PDB entry 7BUD | electron microscopy, 4.50 A resolution (low resolution: residue-level contacts below are approximate; hydrogen-bond / salt-bridge calls are withheld) | chains A and H of the 10 polymer chains in the assembly

# Chain A
Molecule: Dengue virus serotype 2 E protein
From: Dengue virus 2
Amino-acid sequence (495 residues; row label = number of the first residue in the row):
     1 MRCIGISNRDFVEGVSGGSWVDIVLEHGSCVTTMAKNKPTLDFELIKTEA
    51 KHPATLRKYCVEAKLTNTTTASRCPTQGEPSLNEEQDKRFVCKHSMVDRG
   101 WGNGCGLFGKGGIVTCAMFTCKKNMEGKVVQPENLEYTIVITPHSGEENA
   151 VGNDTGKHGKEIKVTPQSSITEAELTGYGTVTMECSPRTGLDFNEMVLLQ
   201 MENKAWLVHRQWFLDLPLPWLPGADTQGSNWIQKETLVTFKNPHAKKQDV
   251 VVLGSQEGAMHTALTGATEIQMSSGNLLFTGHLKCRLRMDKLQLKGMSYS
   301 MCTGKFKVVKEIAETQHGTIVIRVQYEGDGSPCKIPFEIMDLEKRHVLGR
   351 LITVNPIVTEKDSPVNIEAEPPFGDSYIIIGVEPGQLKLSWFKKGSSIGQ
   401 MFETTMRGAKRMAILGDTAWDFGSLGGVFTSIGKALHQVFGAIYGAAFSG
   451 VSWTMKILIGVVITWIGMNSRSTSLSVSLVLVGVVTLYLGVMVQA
Covalent attachments: N-acetylglucosamine (NAG) linked to Asn-67, Asn-153

# Chain H
Molecule: SIgN-3C Fab heavy chain
From: Homo sapiens
Notes: antibody fragment or engineered binder
Amino-acid sequence (132 residues; numbered 1 to 132; the number before each row is that of its first residue):
     1 EVQLVQSGPDVEKPGASVKVSCKASGYTFTSNYIHWVRQAPGQGLEWMGV
    51 INPRGGSTASAQKFQGRITMTRDTSTSTVYMELSSLRSDDTAVYYCARGG
   101 RALFYDSYTTPRDGGSWWFDPWGQGSLVTVSS
Disulfides: Cys-22/Cys-96

# Chain A / chain H interface
Contacting residue pairs (21; chain A residue first):
  Thr-69(A) / Gly-55(H)
  Thr-69(A) / Gly-56(H)
  Thr-69(A) / Arg-72(H)
  Thr-70(A) / Gly-55(H)
  Thr-70(A) / Gly-56(H)
  Thr-70(A) / Ser-57(H)
  Ala-71(A) / Ser-57(H)
  Cys-74(A) / Tyr-108(H)
  Leu-82(A) / Gly-56(H)
  Asn-83(A) / Thr-58(H)
  Asn-83(A) / Met-70(H)
  Arg-99(A) / Leu-103(H)
  Arg-99(A) / Phe-104(H)
  Arg-99(A) / Tyr-108(H)
  Asn-103(A) / Ala-102(H)
  Asn-103(A) / Leu-103(H)
  Gly-104(A) / Ala-102(H)
  Gly-104(A) / Pro-111(H)
  Cys-105(A) / Tyr-108(H)
  Cys-105(A) / Thr-110(H)
  Cys-105(A) / Pro-111(H)
Interface residues without a listed pair, chain A (12 interface residues in all): Ser-72, Lys-247
Interface residues without a listed pair, chain H (15 interface residues in all): Arg-54, Thr-69, Tyr-105

# Overview
Chain A and chain H form an interface of 12 and 15 residues respectively.
Here chain A is Dengue virus serotype 2 E protein (Dengue virus 2) and chain H is SIgN-3C Fab heavy chain
(Homo sapiens). Entry 7BUD (Cryo-EM structure of Dengue virus serotype 2 complexed with Fab SIgN-3C at pH 8.0)
was determined by electron microscopy together with 7BU8, 7BUA, 7BUB, 7BUE and 7BUF from the same study.
